2DXC - chains D and G of the 12 polymer chains in the assembly; structure by X-ray diffraction, 1.90 A resolution.

# Chain D (and G)
Molecule: Thiocyanate hydrolase subunit alpha
Source organism: Thiobacillus thioparus
Notes: EC 3.5.5.8; chain G of this document is another copy of the same molecule, construct and numbering; everything in this record applies to it too
Reference sequence: O66187 (SCNA_THITI); residues 1-126 here correspond to UniProt positions 0-125 (UniProt number = residue number - 1)
Sequence (126 residues; row label = number of the first residue in the row):
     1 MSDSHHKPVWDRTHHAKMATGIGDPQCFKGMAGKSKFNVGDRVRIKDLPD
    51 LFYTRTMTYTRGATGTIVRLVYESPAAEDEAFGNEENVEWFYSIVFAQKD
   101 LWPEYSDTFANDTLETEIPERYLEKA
Disordered / not traced: 1-7 (chain G: 1-6)

# Interface between chain D and chain G
Residue-residue contacts (4; chain D residue first):
  Pro-8(D) with Val-9(G); Trp-10(G), hydrophobic
  Val-9(D) with Pro-8(G)
  Trp-10(D) with Pro-8(G), hydrophobic
Also at the interface, not in a pair above, chain D (4 interface residues in all): Asp-11
Also at the interface, not in a pair above, chain G (4 interface residues in all): Lys-7

# Overview
Chain D and chain G each contribute 4 residues to their interface.
Both chains are Thiocyanate hydrolase subunit alpha (Thiobacillus thioparus). Entry 2DXC (Recombinant
thiocyanate hydrolase, fully-matured form) was determined by X-ray diffraction, deposited together with 2ZZD
and 2DXB.
